Entry 1R59 (X-ray diffraction, 2.50 A resolution); this record covers chains O and X.

== Chain O (and X) ==
Name: Glycerol kinase
From: Enterococcus casseliflavus
Notes: EC 2.7.1.30; fragment: Glycerol kinase; chain X of this document is another copy of the same molecule, construct and numbering; everything in this record applies to it too
Reference sequence: O34153 (GLPK_ENTCA); residues 2-506 here correspond to UniProt positions 1-505 (UniProt number = residue number - 1)
Chain sequence (505 residues; numbered 2 to 506; the number before each row is that of its first residue):
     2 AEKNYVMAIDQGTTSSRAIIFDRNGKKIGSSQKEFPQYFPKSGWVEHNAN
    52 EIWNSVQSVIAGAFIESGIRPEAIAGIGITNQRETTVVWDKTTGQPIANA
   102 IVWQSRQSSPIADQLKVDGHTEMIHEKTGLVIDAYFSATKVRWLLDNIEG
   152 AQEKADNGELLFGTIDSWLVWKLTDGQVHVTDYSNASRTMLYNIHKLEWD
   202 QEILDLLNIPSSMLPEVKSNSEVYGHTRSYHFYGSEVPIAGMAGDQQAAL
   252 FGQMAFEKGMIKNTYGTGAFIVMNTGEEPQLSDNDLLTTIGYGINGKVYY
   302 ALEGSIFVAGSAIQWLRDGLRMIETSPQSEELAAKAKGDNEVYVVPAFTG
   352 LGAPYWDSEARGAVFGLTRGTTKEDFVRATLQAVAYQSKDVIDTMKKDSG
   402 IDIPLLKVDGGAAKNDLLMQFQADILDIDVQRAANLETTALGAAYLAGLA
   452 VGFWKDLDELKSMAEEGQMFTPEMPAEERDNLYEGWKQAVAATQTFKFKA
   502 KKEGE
Unresolved in the structure: 2-4, 231-237, 492-506

== Interface between chain O and chain X ==
Residue-residue contacts (27; chain O residue first):
  Trp-54(O) / Ile-66(X)  hydrophobic
  Asn-55(O) / Ser-59(X)
  Asn-55(O) / Ala-62(X)  hydrogen bond (side chain-backbone)
  Asn-55(O) / Gly-63(X)
  Gln-58(O) / Gln-58(X)
  Gln-58(O) / Ala-62(X)
  Ser-59(O) / Lys-34(X)  hydrogen bond
  Ser-59(O) / Ser-59(X)
  Ala-62(O) / Gln-58(X)
  Ala-62(O) / Ala-62(X)  hydrophobic
  Gly-63(O) / Asn-55(X)  hydrogen bond (backbone-side chain)
  Ile-66(O) / Trp-54(X)
  Ile-66(O) / Asn-55(X)
  Ile-66(O) / Gln-58(X)
  Glu-67(O) / Asn-55(X)
  Arg-71(O) / Lys-173(X)  hydrogen bond (side chain-backbone)
  Arg-71(O) / Leu-174(X)
  Arg-71(O) / Asp-176(X)
  Thr-94(O) / Ile-70(X)
  Gly-95(O) / Ser-68(X)
  Gly-95(O) / Gly-69(X)
  Gly-95(O) / Ile-70(X)
  Gln-96(O) / Ser-68(X)
  Lys-173(O) / Gly-69(X)  hydrogen bond (side chain-backbone)
  Lys-173(O) / Arg-71(X)  hydrogen bond (backbone-side chain)
  Leu-174(O) / Arg-71(X)
  Asp-176(O) / Glu-73(X)
Also at the interface, not in a pair above, chain O (21 interface residues in all): Lys-34, Ser-68, Gly-69, Trp-169, Thr-175, Arg-229
Also at the interface, not in a pair above, chain X (19 interface residues in all): Asn-51, Gln-96, Arg-229

== Overview ==
21 residues of chain O face 19 of chain X across their interface; the contacts include 6 hydrogen bonds. Polar
pairs include Asn-55(O)/Ala-62(X), Ser-59(O)/Lys-34(X) and Gly-63(O)/Asn-55(X).
Both chains are Glycerol kinase (Enterococcus casseliflavus). Entry 1R59 (Enterococcus casseliflavus glycerol
kinase) was determined by X-ray diffraction.
